PDB entry 7BGB | electron microscopy, 3.40 A resolution | chains J and I of the 10 polymer chains in the assembly

[Chain J]
Protein: H/ACA ribonucleoprotein complex subunit 3
Organism: Homo sapiens
UniProt: Q9NPE3 (NOP10_HUMAN); residues 1-64 here = UniProt positions 1-64
Chain sequence (64 residues; each row starts with the number of its first residue):
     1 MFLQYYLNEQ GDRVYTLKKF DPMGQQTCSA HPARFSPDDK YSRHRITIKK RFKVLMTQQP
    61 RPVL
Swiss-Prot annotation at these positions:
  - natural variant: Tyr6 (Y6C: In PFBMFT9; uncertain significance), Thr16 (T16M: In CHINE2), Arg34 (R34W: In DKCB1)

[Chain I]
Protein: H/ACA ribonucleoprotein complex subunit 2
Organism: Homo sapiens
UniProt: Q9NX24 (NHP2_HUMAN); residues 1-153 here = UniProt positions 1-153
Chain sequence (153 residues; row label = number of the first residue in the row):
     1 MTKIKADPDG PEAQAEACSG ERTYQELLVN QNPIAQPLAS RRLTRKLYKC IKKAVKQKQI
    61 RRGVKEVQKF VNKGEKGIMV LAGDTLPIEV YCHLPVMCED RNLPYVYIPS KTDLGAAAGS
   121 KRPTCVIMVK PHEEYQEAYD ECLEEVQSLP LPL
Not modelled in the structure: 1-24, 153
Swiss-Prot annotation at these positions:
  - modified residue: Ser19 (Phosphoserine)
  - cross-link (Glycyl lysine isopeptide (Lys-Gly)): Lys3 (interchain with G-Cter in SUMO2), Lys5 (interchain with G-Cter in SUMO)
  - natural variant: Val126 (V126M: In DKCB2), Tyr139 (Y139H: In DKCB2)
From the paper describing this entry:
  - binding site for the 451-nt RNA strand: Leu86, Lys111

[Interface between chain J and chain I]
Contacting residue pairs - 12 pairs, chain J then chain I:
  Gln25(J) with Val29(I); Asn30(I)
  Gln26(J) with Asn30(I), hydrogen bond
  Tyr41(J) with His93(I); Met97(I), hydrophobic
  Arg43(J) with Asp100(I), salt bridge
  His44(J) with Val96(I)
  Thr47(J) with Val96(I)
  Lys49(J) with Glu89(I), salt bridge
  Arg51(J) with Pro152(I)
  Phe52(J) with Pro33(I); Ile34(I), hydrophobic
Interface residues without a listed pair, chain J (13 interface residues in all): Cys28, Ala33, Arg45, Ile48
Interface residues without a listed pair, chain I (19 interface residues in all): Gln36, Gln68, Asp84, Leu86, Pro87, Ile88, Val90, Cys92, Glu99

[In short]
13 residues of chain J face 19 of chain I across their interface, with 1 hydrogen bond and 2 salt bridges.
Polar pairs include Arg43(J)-Asp100(I), Lys49(J)-Glu89(I) and Gln26(J)-Asn30(I). The paper reports a binding
site for the 451-nt RNA strand at Leu86(I) and Lys111(I).
Chain J is H/ACA ribonucleoprotein complex subunit 3 and chain I is H/ACA ribonucleoprotein complex subunit 2,
both from Homo sapiens; the structure, The H/ACA RNP lobe of human telomerase, was determined by electron
microscopy, deposited together with 7BG9.
